9HBO - chain A; structure by X-ray diffraction, 2.45 A resolution.

== Chain A ==
Name: Epidermal growth factor receptor
From: Homo sapiens
Notes: EC 2.7.10.1
UniProt: P00533 (EGFR_HUMAN); the construct has insertions or renumbered stretches relative to UniProt, so the offset changes along the chain: 695-772 = UniProt 695-772; 776-1025 = UniProt 773-1022
Amino-acid sequence (332 residues; each row starts with the number of its first residue):
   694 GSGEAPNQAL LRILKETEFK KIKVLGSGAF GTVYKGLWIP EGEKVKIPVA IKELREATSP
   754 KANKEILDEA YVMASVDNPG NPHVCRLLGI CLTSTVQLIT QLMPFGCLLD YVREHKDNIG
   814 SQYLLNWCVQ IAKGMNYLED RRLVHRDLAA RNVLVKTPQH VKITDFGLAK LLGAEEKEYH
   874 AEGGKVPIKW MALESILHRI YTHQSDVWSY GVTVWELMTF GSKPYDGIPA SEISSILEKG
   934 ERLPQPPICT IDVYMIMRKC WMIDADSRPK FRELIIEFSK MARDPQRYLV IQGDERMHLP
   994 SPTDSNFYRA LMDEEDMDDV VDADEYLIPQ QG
Not modelled in the structure: 694-701, 867-877, 990-1025
Covalently attached groups: compound A1IUK linked to C800
Sequence notes: expression tag (694); insertion (773-775); engineered mutation R951 (Val948 in P00533)
Small-molecule neighbours: A1IUK (1-[2-[5-[1-[bis(fluoranyl)methyl]-5-methyl-pyrazol-4-yl]-2,4-bis(fluoranyl)phenyl]-3-pyrimidin-4-yl-4,6-dihydropyrrolo[3,4-d]imidazol-5-yl]propan-1-one): L718, V726, A743, I744, K745, M766, C778, L780, L791, I792, T793, Q794, L795, M796, D803, R844, L847, T857, D858, F859, L861
Curated features (UniProtKB/Swiss-Prot):
  - active site: D840 (Proton acceptor)
  - binding site (ATP): L718 to V726, K745, T793, Q794, D858
  - site: Y1019 (Important for interaction with PIK3C2B)
  - modified residue: S695 (Phosphoserine), K745 (N6-(2-hydroxyisobutyryl)lysine), Y872 (Phosphotyrosine), S994 (Phosphoserine), S998 (Phosphoserine), Y1001 (Phosphotyrosine), Y1019 (Phosphotyrosine)
  - cross-link (Glycyl lysine isopeptide (Lys-Gly)): K716 (interchain with G-Cter in ubiquitin), K737 (interchain with G-Cter in ubiquitin), K754 (interchain with G-Cter in ubiquitin), K757 (interchain with G-Cter in ubiquitin), K870 (interchain with G-Cter in ubiquitin), K932 (interchain with G-Cter in ubiquitin), K963 (interchain with G-Cter in ubiquitin), K973 (interchain with G-Cter in ubiquitin)

== Overview ==
Covalently linked compound A1IUK: at C800. Curated annotation (UniProt) lists active-site residue D840 and 13
ATP-binding residues.
Chain A is Epidermal growth factor receptor (Homo sapiens); the structure, Highly optimized CNS penetrant
inhibitors of EGFR Exon20 Insertion Mutations. Compound 51 bound to EGFRinsNPG [V948R], was determined by
X-ray diffraction together with 9GC4, 9GC5, 9GC6 and 9GDV from the same study.
